PDB entry 6N3B | electron microscopy, 3.80 A resolution | chains A and B of the 10 polymer chains in the assembly

# Chain A (and B)
Protein: TAR DNA-binding protein 43
From: Homo sapiens
Notes: chain B of this document is another copy of the same molecule, construct and numbering; everything in this record applies to it too
UniProt: Q13148 (TADBP_HUMAN), isoform Q13148-4; residues 311-360 here correspond to UniProt positions 195-244 (UniProt number = residue number - 116)
Chain sequence (50 residues; each row starts with the number of its first residue):
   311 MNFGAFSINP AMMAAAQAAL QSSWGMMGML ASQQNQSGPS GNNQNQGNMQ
Unresolved in the structure: 347-360 (chain B: 311, 353-360)
From the paper describing this entry:
  - conformationally variable residues: A341 to S347
  - self-association interface (contacts with another copy of this molecule): M336, L340

# Chain A / chain B interface
Residue-residue contacts (7):
  G335(A) with L340(B)
  M336(A) with M336(B), hydrophobic; M337(B); G338(B); L340(B), hydrophobic
  M337(A) with M336(B)
  G338(A) with M336(B)

# Overview
The chain A/chain B interface involves 4 residues from each chain. The paper reports conformational
variability at A341(A); a self-association interface involving M336(A) and L340(A).
Chain A and chain B are both TAR DNA-binding protein 43 (Homo sapiens); the structure, SegA-asym, conformation
of TDP-43 low complexity domain segment A asym, was determined by electron microscopy (same publication as
6N37, 6N3A and 6N3C).
